Entry 4EYU (X-ray diffraction, 2.30 A resolution); this record covers chain A.

== Chain A ==
Molecule: Lysine-specific demethylase 6B
From: Mus musculus
Notes: EC 1.14.11.-
UniProtKB: Q5NCY0 (KDM6B_MOUSE); residues 1157-1643 here correspond to UniProt positions 1155-1641 (UniProt number = residue number - 2)
Amino-acid sequence (486 residues; numbered 1157 to 1643; 1 number in that range is skipped by the numbering (no residue carries it; nothing is unmodelled there); the number before each row is that of its first residue):
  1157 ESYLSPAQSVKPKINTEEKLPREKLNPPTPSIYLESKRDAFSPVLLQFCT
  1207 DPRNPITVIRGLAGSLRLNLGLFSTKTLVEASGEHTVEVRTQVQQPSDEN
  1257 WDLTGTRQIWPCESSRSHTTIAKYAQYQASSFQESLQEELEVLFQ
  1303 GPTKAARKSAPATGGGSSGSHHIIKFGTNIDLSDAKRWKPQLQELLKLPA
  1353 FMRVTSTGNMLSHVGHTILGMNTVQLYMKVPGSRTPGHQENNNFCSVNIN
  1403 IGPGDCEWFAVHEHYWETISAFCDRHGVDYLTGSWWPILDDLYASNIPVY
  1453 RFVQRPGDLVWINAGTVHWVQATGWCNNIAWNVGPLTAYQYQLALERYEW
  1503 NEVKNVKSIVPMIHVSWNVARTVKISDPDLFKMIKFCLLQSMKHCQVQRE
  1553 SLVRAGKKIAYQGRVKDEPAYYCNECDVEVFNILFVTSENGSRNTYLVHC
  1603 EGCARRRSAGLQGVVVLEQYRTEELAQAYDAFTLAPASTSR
Unresolved in the structure: 1303-1322, 1592-1596, 1639-1643
Metal / ion sites: Ni2+: His1390, Glu1392, His1470 (together with N-oxalylglycine); Zn2+: Cys1575, Cys1578, Cys1602, Cys1605
Residues lining bound ligands: N-oxalylglycine (OGA): Phe1328, Tyr1379, Lys1381, Thr1387, His1390, Glu1392, Ser1398, Asn1400, Trp1410, Ile1464, His1470, Val1472, Asn1480, Ala1482
What the authors report for this chain:
  - mutagenesis - E1244A, R1246A, D1333A, P1388A: abolished catalytic activity

== Summary ==
Bound to chain A: N-oxalylglycine. The Ni2+ site is built by His1390, Glu1392 and His1470. Cys1575, Cys1578,
Cys1602 and Cys1605 coordinate Zn2+. The paper reports that E1244A, R1246A and D1333A, among others, abolish
catalytic activity.
Chain A is Lysine-specific demethylase 6B (Mus musculus); the structure, The free structure of the mouse
C-terminal domain of KDM6B, was determined by X-ray diffraction together with 4EZ4, 4EZH, 4ASK and 2XUE from
the same study.
